Entry 3CZF (X-ray diffraction, 1.20 A resolution); this record covers chains A and B of the 3 polymer chains in the assembly.

# Chain A
Molecule: HLA class I histocompatibility antigen
Organism: Homo sapiens
Notes: fragment: extracellular domain, residues 25-300
UniProt: P03989 (1B27_HUMAN); residues 1-276 here correspond to UniProt positions 25-300 (UniProt number = residue number + 24)
Amino-acid sequence (276 residues; numbered 1 to 276; the number before each row is that of its first residue):
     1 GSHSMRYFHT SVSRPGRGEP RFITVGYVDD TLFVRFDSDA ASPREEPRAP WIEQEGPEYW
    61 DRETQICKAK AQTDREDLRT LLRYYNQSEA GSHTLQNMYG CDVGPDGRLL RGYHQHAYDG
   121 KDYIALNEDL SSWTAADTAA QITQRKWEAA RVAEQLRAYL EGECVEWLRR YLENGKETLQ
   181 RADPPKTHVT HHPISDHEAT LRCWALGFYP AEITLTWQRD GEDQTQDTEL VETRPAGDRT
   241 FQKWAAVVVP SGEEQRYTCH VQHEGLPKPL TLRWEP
Cystine bridges: Cys101-Cys164, Cys203-Cys259
Differences from the reference sequence: variant His116 (Asp140 in P03989)

# Chain B
Molecule: Beta-2-microglobulin
Organism: Homo sapiens
UniProt: P61769 (B2MG_HUMAN); residues 1-99 here correspond to UniProt positions 21-119 (UniProt number = residue number + 20)
Amino-acid sequence (100 residues; row label = number of the first residue in the row; numbering starts at 0):
     0 MIQRTPKIQV YSRHPAENGK SNFLNCYVSG FHPSDIEVDL LKNGERIEKV EHSDLSFSKD
    60 WSFYLLYYTE FTPTEKDEYA CRVNHVTLSQ PKIVKWDRDM
Cystine bridges: Cys25-Cys80
Differences from the reference sequence: initiating methionine (0)
Swiss-Prot annotation at these positions:
  - modified residue: Gln2 (Pyrrolidone carboxylic acid)
  - glycosylation: Ile1 (N-linked (Glc) (glycation) isoleucine), Lys19 (N-linked (Glc) (glycation) lysine), Lys41 (N-linked (Glc) (glycation) lysine), Lys48 (N-linked (Glc) (glycation) lysine), Lys58 (N-linked (Glc) (glycation) lysine), Lys91 (N-linked (Glc) (glycation) lysine), Lys94 (N-linked (Glc) (glycation) lysine)

# How chain A and chain B interact
Residue-residue contacts (51):
  Phe8(A) - Phe56(B)  hydrophobic
  His9(A) - Phe56(B)
  Thr10(A) - Leu54(B)
  Thr10(A) - Phe56(B)
  Thr10(A) - Phe62(B)
  Val12(A) - Ser33(B)
  Ile23(A) - Leu54(B)
  Val25(A) - Asp53(B)
  Val25(A) - Ser55(B)
  Tyr27(A) - Ser55(B)
  Tyr27(A) - Tyr63(B)  hydrogen bond
  Arg35(A) - Asp53(B)  salt bridge
  Thr94(A) - His31(B)
  Thr94(A) - Phe62(B)
  Gln96(A) - His31(B)  hydrogen bond
  Gln96(A) - Phe56(B)
  Gln96(A) - Trp60(B)  hydrogen bond (side chain-backbone)
  Gln96(A) - Phe62(B)
  Asn97(A) - Phe56(B)
  Gln115(A) - Trp60(B)
  His116(A) - Trp60(B)
  Ala117(A) - Trp60(B)  hydrophobic
  Asp119(A) - Met0(B)
  Asp119(A) - His31(B)  hydrogen bond (backbone-side chain)
  Gly120(A) - His31(B)
  Asp122(A) - Trp60(B)  hydrogen bond
  His192(A) - Asp98(B)  salt bridge
  Arg202(A) - Asp98(B)  hydrogen bond (side chain-backbone)
  Arg202(A) - Met99(B)
  Trp204(A) - Asp98(B)
  Trp204(A) - Met99(B)  hydrophobic
  Val231(A) - Gln8(B)
  Glu232(A) - Lys6(B)  salt bridge
  Glu232(A) - Gln8(B)  hydrogen bond (backbone-side chain)
  Glu232(A) - Tyr26(B)
  Glu232(A) - Ser28(B)  hydrogen bond
  Thr233(A) - Tyr26(B)
  Arg234(A) - Gln8(B)  hydrogen bond
  Arg234(A) - Tyr10(B)
  Arg234(A) - Met99(B)  hydrogen bond (side chain-backbone)
  Pro235(A) - Tyr10(B)  hydrogen bond (backbone-side chain)
  Pro235(A) - Asn24(B)
  Pro235(A) - Tyr26(B)
  Ala236(A) - Arg12(B)  hydrogen bond (backbone-side chain)
  Ala236(A) - Asn24(B)  hydrogen bond (backbone-side chain)
  Gly237(A) - Arg12(B)  hydrogen bond (backbone-side chain)
  Asp238(A) - Arg12(B)
  Gln242(A) - Tyr10(B)
  Gln242(A) - Ser11(B)  hydrogen bond (side chain-backbone)
  Gln242(A) - Arg12(B)  hydrogen bond (side chain-backbone)
  Trp244(A) - Met99(B)  hydrogen bond (side chain-backbone)
Other interface residues (no listed pair), chain A (34 interface residues in all): Ser92, His93, Met98, Leu206
Other interface residues (no listed pair), chain B (24 interface residues in all): Pro14, Asp34, Asp59, Leu65

# Summary
Chain A and chain B form an interface of 34 and 24 residues respectively; the contacts include 17 hydrogen
bonds and 3 salt bridges. Among the polar pairs are Arg35(A)-Asp53(B), His192(A)-Asp98(B) and
Glu232(A)-Lys6(B).
Chain A is HLA class I histocompatibility antigen and chain B is Beta-2-microglobulin, both from Homo sapiens;
the structure, Crystal structure of HLA-B*2709 complexed with the glucagon receptor (GR) peptide (residues
412-420), was determined by X-ray diffraction.
